PDB entry 9BOF | electron microscopy, 2.61 A resolution | chains A and H of the 6 polymer chains in the assembly

== Chain A ==
Protein: Capsid protein VP1
Notes: fragment: GI.1 VP1 P domain
UniProtKB: Q83884 (CAPSD_NVN68); residue numbers follow UniProt; this construct covers 227-518
Amino-acid sequence (294 residues; numbered 225 to 518; the number before each row is that of its first residue):
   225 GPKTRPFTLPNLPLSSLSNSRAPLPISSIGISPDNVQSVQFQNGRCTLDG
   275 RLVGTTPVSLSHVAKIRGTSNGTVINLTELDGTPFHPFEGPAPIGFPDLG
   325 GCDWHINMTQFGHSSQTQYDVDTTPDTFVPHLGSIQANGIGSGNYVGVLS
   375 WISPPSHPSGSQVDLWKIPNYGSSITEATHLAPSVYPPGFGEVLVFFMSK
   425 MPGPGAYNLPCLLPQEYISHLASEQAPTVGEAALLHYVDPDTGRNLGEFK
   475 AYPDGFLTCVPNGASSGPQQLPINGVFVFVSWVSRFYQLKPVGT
Unresolved in the structure: 225-229, 488-490, 518
Construct notes: expression tag (225-226); conflict I253 (Met in Q83884)
Swiss-Prot annotation at these positions:
  - site: K227, T228 (Cleavage)

== Chain H ==
Protein: 16E10 Light Chain
Source organism: Homo sapiens
Amino-acid sequence (219 residues; row label = number of the first residue in the row):
     1 DIVMSQSPVSLPVTPGEPASISCRSSQSLLHSNGYNYVDWYLQKPGQSPQ
    51 LLLYLGSNRAAGVPDRFSGSGSGTDFTLKISRVEAEDVGVYYCMQALQTP
   101 YTFGQGTKLDIKRTVAAPSVFIFPPSDEQLKSGTASVVCLLNNFYPREAK
   151 VQWKVDNALQSGNSQESVTEQDSKDSTYSLSSTLTLSKADYEKHKVYACE
   201 VTHQGLSSPVTKSFNRGEC
Unresolved in the structure: 113-219
Disulfides: C23-C93

== Interface between chain A and chain H ==
Residue-residue contacts (8):
  P308(A) - A61(H)  hydrophobic
  F309(A) - A61(H)
  H310(A) - Y54(H)
  P311(A) - R59(H)
  F312(A) - Y35(H)
  F312(A) - Y54(H)
  F312(A) - N58(H)
  E401(A) - R59(H)  salt bridge
Other interface residues (no listed pair), chain A (7 interface residues in all): E313
Other interface residues (no listed pair), chain H (6 interface residues in all): A60

== Summary ==
7 residues of chain A and 6 residues of chain H are in contact, with 1 salt bridge. Its one salt-bridged
contact is E401(A)-R59(H).
Here chain A is Capsid protein VP1 and chain H is 16E10 Light Chain (Homo sapiens). Entry 9BOF (16E10 Fab
bound to norovirus GI.1 P domain) was determined by electron microscopy.
